Entry 8ASJ (electron microscopy, 3.75 A resolution); this record covers chains E and H of the 8 polymer chains in the assembly.

[Chain E]
Molecule: Ubiquinol-cytochrome c reductase iron-sulfur subunit
From: Cereibacter sphaeroides 2.4.1
Notes: EC 7.1.1.8
UniProt: Q3IY09 (Q3IY09_CERS4); numbering as in UniProt (aligned over 1-187)
Amino-acid sequence (187 residues; numbered 1 to 187; the number before each row is that of its first residue):
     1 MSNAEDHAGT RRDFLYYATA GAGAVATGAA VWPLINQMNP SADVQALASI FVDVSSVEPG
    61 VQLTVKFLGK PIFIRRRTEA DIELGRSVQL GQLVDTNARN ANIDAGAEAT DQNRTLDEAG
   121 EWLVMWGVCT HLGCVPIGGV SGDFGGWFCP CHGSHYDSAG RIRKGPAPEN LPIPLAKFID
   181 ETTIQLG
Unresolved in the structure: 1-6
Disulfides: Cys134-Cys151
Bound ions: 2Fe-2S cluster Fe: Cys129, His131, Cys149, His152
Small-molecule neighbours: 2Fe-2S cluster (FES): Cys129, Thr130, His131, Leu132, Gly133, Cys134, Cys149, His152, Ser154, Tyr156

[Chain H]
Molecule: Cytochrome b-c1 subunit IV
From: Cereibacter sphaeroides 2.4.1
UniProt: Q3J2Z2 (Q3J2Z2_CERS4); numbering as in UniProt (aligned over 1-124)
Amino-acid sequence (124 residues; numbered 1 to 124; the number before each row is that of its first residue):
     1 MFSFIDDIPS FEQIKARVRD DLRKHGWEKR WNDSRLVQKS RELLNDEELK IDPATWIWKR
    61 MPSREEVAAR RQRDFETVWK YRYRLGGFAS GALLALALAG IFSTGNFGGS SDAGNRPSVV
   121 YPIE
Unresolved in the structure: 1-78, 106-124

[Interface between chain E and chain H]
Contacting residue pairs (20; chain E residue first):
  Gly9(E) - Tyr83(H)
  Arg11(E) - Tyr83(H)
  Asp13(E) - Tyr83(H)
  Asp13(E) - Arg84(H)
  Phe14(E) - Tyr83(H)
  Phe14(E) - Gly86(H)
  Phe14(E) - Gly87(H)
  Tyr17(E) - Arg84(H)  hydrogen bond
  Tyr17(E) - Phe88(H)
  Ala18(E) - Gly87(H)
  Ala18(E) - Phe88(H)
  Ala18(E) - Gly91(H)
  Ala20(E) - Phe88(H)
  Gly21(E) - Phe88(H)
  Gly21(E) - Ala92(H)
  Ala22(E) - Gly91(H)
  Ala22(E) - Ala92(H)
  Ala24(E) - Phe88(H)  hydrophobic
  Val25(E) - Ala92(H)  hydrophobic
  Val25(E) - Ala95(H)  hydrophobic
Interface residues without a listed pair, chain H (10 interface residues in all): Ser90, Leu96

[In short]
The interface between chain E and chain H involves 11 residues on one side and 10 on the other; the contacts
include 1 hydrogen bond. The hydrogen-bonded pair is Tyr17(E)-Arg84(H). Chain E binds 2Fe-2S cluster.
Here chain E is Ubiquinol-cytochrome c reductase iron-sulfur subunit and chain H is Cytochrome b-c1 subunit
IV, both from Cereibacter sphaeroides 2.4.1. Entry 8ASJ (Four subunit cytochrome b-c1 complex from Rhodobacter
sphaeroides in native nanodiscs - focussed refinement in the ...) was determined by electron microscopy (same
publication as 8ASI).
